PDB entry 3O1V | X-ray diffraction, 1.90 A resolution | chains A and B of the 3 polymer chains in the assembly

Chain A:
Molecule: Alpha-ketoglutarate-dependent dioxygenase AlkB
Source organism: Escherichia coli
Notes: EC 1.14.11.-; fragment: N-terminus 11 amino acid truncated AlkB to 216)
UniProtKB: P05050 (ALKB_ECOLI); residues 12-216 here = UniProt positions 12-216
Sequence (206 residues; numbered 11 to 216; the number before each row is that of its first residue):
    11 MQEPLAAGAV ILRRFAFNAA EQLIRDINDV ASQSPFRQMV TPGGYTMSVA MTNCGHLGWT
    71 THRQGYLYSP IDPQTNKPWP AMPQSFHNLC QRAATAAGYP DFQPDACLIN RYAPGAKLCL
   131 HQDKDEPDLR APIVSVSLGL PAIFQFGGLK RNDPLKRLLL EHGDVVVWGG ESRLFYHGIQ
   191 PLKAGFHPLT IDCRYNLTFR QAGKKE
Unresolved in the structure: 11-13, 216
Construct notes: expression tag (11); engineered mutation Cys129 (Ser in P05050)
Curated features (UniProtKB/Swiss-Prot):
  - binding site (substrate): Trp69, Tyr76 to Tyr78, Asp135, Arg161
  - binding site (2-oxoglutarate): Asn120 to Tyr122, Arg204 to Arg210
  - binding site (Fe cation): His131, Asp133, His187
  - mutagenesis: Thr51 (T51A: Slightly reduced activity towards single-stranded DNA containing 1-methyladenine. Reduces affinity for undamaged DNA), Trp69 (W69A: Abolishes activity towards single-stranded DNA containing 1-methyladenine), Tyr76 (Y76A: Reduces affinity for damaged DNA and activity towards single-stranded DNA containing 1-methyladenine), Asp135 (D135A: Abolishes activity towards single-stranded DNA containing 1-methyladenine. Alters substrate specificity, so that the enzyme gains activity towards single-stranded DNA containing 1-methylguanine), Arg161 (R161A: No effect on enzyme activity. Decreases affinity for damaged DNA)
Metal / ion sites: Fe ion: His131, Asp133, His187 (together with succinic acid)
Small-molecule neighbours: succinic acid (SIN): Asn120, Tyr122, Leu128, His131, Asp133, Ser145, Phe154, Leu170, Trp178, His187, Ile189, Arg204, Asn206, Thr208
What the authors report for this chain:
  - mutagenesis - D135A, D135N, D135S: decreased catalytic activity on 1-meA

Chain B:
Molecule: 12-nt DNA strand
Sequence (12 nucleotides; numbered 2 to 13; the number before each row is that of its first residue):
     2 AGGTAAXAXC GT
Modified / non-standard residues: MDJ (4-amino-1-(2-deoxy-5-O-phosphono-beta-D-erythro-pentofuranosyl)-3-(hydroxymethyl)pyridin-2(1H)-one) at position 8; 2YR (2'-deoxy-N-(2-sulfanylethyl)cytidine 5'-(dihydrogen phosphate)) at position 10

Chain A / chain B interface:
Residue-residue contacts - 31 pairs, chain A then chain B:
  Thr51(A) - DA7(B)  hydrogen bond to the phosphate
  Thr51(A) - DA9(B)  sugar contact
  Pro52(A) - DA6(B)  phosphate contact
  Pro52(A) - DA7(B)  phosphate contact
  Gly53(A) - DA7(B)  hydrogen bond to the phosphate
  Tyr55(A) - DA9(B)  phosphate contact
  Tyr55(A) - 2YR_10(B)  sugar contact
  Met57(A) - MDJ_8(B)  phosphate contact
  Met57(A) - DA9(B)  phosphate contact
  Met61(A) - MDJ_8(B)  base contact
  Trp69(A) - MDJ_8(B)  base contact
  Gly75(A) - DA6(B)  sugar contact
  Tyr76(A) - DA6(B)  hydrogen bond to the phosphate
  Tyr76(A) - DA7(B)  sugar contact
  Tyr76(A) - MDJ_8(B)  base contact
  Leu118(A) - MDJ_8(B)  base contact
  Lys127(A) - 2YR_10(B)  salt bridge to the phosphate
  Leu128(A) - MDJ_8(B)  base contact
  Leu128(A) - DA9(B)  phosphate contact
  Cys129(A) - MDJ_8(B)  sugar contact
  Cys129(A) - DA9(B)  hydrogen bond to the phosphate
  Cys129(A) - 2YR_10(B)  covalent bond
  Leu130(A) - MDJ_8(B)  base contact
  His131(A) - MDJ_8(B)  base contact
  Gln132(A) - MDJ_8(B)  base contact
  Asp133(A) - MDJ_8(B)  base contact
  Lys134(A) - DT5(B)  salt bridge to the phosphate
  Lys134(A) - DA6(B)  salt bridge to the phosphate
  Asp135(A) - MDJ_8(B)  base contact
  Arg161(A) - DA9(B)  base contact
  Arg210(A) - MDJ_8(B)  base contact
Other interface residues (no listed pair), chain A (23 interface residues in all): Thr56, Ser58

Overview:
The interface between chain A and chain B involves 23 residues on one side and 6 on the other, with 1 covalent
bond, 4 hydrogen bonds and 3 salt bridges. Polar contacts include Thr51(A)-DA7(B), Gly53(A)-DA7(B) and
Tyr76(A)-DA6(B). From the paper: D135A, D135N and D135S of chain A reduce catalytic activity on 1-meA.
Here chain A is Alpha-ketoglutarate-dependent dioxygenase AlkB (Escherichia coli) and chain B is a 12-nt DNA
strand. Entry 3O1V (Iron-Catalyzed Oxidation Intermediates Captured in A DNA Repair Dioxygenase) was
determined by X-ray diffraction together with 3O1M, 3O1P, 3O1R, 3O1S, 3O1T and 3O1U from the same study.
